Entry 8P2M (electron microscopy, 3.82 A resolution); this record covers chains A and I of the 9 polymer chains in the assembly.

# Chain A (and I)
Name: NAD(+) hydrolase tir-1
Organism: Caenorhabditis elegans
Notes: EC 3.2.2.6; chain I of this document is another copy of the same molecule, construct and numbering; everything in this record applies to it too
UniProtKB: Q86DA5 (SARM1_CAEEL); residues 162-872 here correspond to UniProt positions 216-926 (UniProt number = residue number + 54)
Sequence (738 residues; row label = number of the first residue in the row):
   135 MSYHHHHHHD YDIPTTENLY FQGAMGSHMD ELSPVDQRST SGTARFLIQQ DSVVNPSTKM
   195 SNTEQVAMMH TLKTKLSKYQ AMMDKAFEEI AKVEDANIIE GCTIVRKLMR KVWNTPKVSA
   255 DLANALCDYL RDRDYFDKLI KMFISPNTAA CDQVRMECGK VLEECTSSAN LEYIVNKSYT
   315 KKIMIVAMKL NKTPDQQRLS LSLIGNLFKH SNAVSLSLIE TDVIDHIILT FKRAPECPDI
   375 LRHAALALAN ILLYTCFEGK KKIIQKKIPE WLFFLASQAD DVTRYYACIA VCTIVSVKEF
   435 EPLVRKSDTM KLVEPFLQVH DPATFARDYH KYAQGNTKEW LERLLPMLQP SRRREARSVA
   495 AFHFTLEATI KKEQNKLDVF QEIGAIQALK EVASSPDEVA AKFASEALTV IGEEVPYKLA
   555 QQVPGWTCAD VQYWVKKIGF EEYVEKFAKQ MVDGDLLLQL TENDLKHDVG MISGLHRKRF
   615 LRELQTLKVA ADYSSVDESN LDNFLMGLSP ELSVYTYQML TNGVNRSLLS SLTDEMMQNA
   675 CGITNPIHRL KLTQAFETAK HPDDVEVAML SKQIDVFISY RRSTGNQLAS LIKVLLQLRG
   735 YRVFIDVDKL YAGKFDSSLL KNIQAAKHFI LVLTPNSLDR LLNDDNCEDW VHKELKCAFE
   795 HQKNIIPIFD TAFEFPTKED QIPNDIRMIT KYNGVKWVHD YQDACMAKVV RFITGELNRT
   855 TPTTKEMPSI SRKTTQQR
Disordered / not traced: 135-193, 853-872 (chain I: 135-193, 696-706, 850-872)
Sequence notes: initiating methionine (135); expression tag (136-161)
Swiss-Prot annotation at these positions:
  - active site: Glu788
  - binding site (NAD(+)): Arg715, Arg716
From the paper describing this entry:
  - catalytic residues: Glu788

# Chain A / chain I interface
Contacting residue pairs (23; chain A residue first):
  Glu354(A) - Asn310(I)  hydrogen bond
  Lys432(A) - Ser629(I)
  Lys432(A) - Val630(I)  hydrogen bond (side chain-backbone)
  Pro436(A) - Glu632(I)
  Ser607(A) - Gln584(I)  hydrogen bond
  Ser607(A) - Asp602(I)
  Gly608(A) - Asp602(I)  hydrogen bond (backbone-side chain)
  Leu609(A) - Gln584(I)
  Leu609(A) - Val586(I)  hydrophobic
  Leu609(A) - Asp602(I)  hydrogen bond (backbone-side chain)
  His610(A) - Lys583(I)  hydrogen bond (side chain-backbone)
  His610(A) - Gln584(I)  hydrogen bond
  His610(A) - Met585(I)
  Lys612(A) - Asp598(I)  salt bridge
  Arg613(A) - Met585(I)  hydrogen bond
  Arg616(A) - Asp587(I)  salt bridge
  Arg616(A) - Asp589(I)  salt bridge
  Arg616(A) - Leu590(I)
  Glu645(A) - Gly657(I)
  Asn679(A) - Asn656(I)  hydrogen bond (side chain-backbone)
  His682(A) - Asn656(I)
  Leu684(A) - Met670(I)  hydrophobic
  Lys685(A) - Gly657(I)
Other interface residues (no listed pair), chain A (20 interface residues in all): Leu350, Glu392, Ile606, Pro680, Ile681
Other interface residues (no listed pair), chain I (25 interface residues in all): Asp266, Glu306, Val309, Gln593, Leu594, Val658, Leu662, Leu666, Ala674

# In short
Chain A and chain I form an interface of 20 and 25 residues respectively, with 9 hydrogen bonds and 3 salt
bridges. Polar pairs include Lys612(A)-Asp598(I), Arg616(A)-Asp587(I) and Arg616(A)-Asp589(I). Curated
annotation (UniProt) lists active-site residue Glu788(A) and NAD+-binding residues Arg715(A) and Arg716(A) on
chain A. From the paper: the catalytic residue Glu788(A).
Both chains are NAD(+) hydrolase tir-1 (Caenorhabditis elegans). Entry 8P2M (C. elegans TIR-1 protein) was
determined by electron microscopy together with 8P2L from the same study.
